7Q5Y - chains A and D of the 6 polymer chains in the assembly; structure by X-ray diffraction, 2.70 A resolution.

[Chain A]
Protein: NADH dehydrogenase I chain G
From: Aquifex aeolicus (strain VF5)
Reference sequence: O66748 (O66748_AQUAE); residue numbers follow UniProt; this construct covers 1-632
Sequence (632 residues; row label = number of the first residue in the row):
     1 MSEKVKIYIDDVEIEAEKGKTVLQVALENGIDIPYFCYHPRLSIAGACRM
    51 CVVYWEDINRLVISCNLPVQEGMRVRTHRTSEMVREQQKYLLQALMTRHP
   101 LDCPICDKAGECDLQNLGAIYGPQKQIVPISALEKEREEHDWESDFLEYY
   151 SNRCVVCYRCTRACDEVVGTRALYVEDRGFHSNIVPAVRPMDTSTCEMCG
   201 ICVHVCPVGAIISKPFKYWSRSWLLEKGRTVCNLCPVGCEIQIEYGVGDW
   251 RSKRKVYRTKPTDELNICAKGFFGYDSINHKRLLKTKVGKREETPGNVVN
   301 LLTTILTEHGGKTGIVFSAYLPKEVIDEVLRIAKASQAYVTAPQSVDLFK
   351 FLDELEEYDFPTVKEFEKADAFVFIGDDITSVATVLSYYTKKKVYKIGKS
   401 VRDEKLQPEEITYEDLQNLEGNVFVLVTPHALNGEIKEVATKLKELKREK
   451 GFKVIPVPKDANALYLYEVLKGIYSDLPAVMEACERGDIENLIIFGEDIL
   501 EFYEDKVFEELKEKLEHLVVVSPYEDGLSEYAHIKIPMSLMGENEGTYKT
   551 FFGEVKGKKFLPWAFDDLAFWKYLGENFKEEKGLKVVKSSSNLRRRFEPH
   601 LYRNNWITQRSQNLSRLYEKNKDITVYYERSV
Unresolved in the structure: 1-3, 630-632
Bound ions: 2Fe-2S cluster Fe: C37, C48, C51, C65; 4Fe-4S cluster Fe site 1: H99, C103, C106, C112; 4Fe-4S cluster Fe site 2: C154, C157, C160, C206; 4Fe-4S cluster Fe site 3: C164, C196, C199, C202; 4Fe-4S cluster Fe site 4: C232, C235, C239, C268
Ligand contacts:
  - 2Fe-2S cluster (FES): Y35, F36, C37, Y38, G46, A47, C48, R49, M50, C51, I63, C65
  - 4Fe-4S cluster (SF4), molecule 1: H99, P100, D102, C103, C106, K108, A109, C112, L114, Q115, R153, V208, G209
  - 4Fe-4S cluster (SF4), molecule 2: L147, C164, V168, T170, A172, L173, M191, C196, E197, M198, C199, G200, I201, C202
  - 4Fe-4S cluster (SF4), molecule 3: Y149, C154, V155, V156, C157, Y158, R159, C160, I184, C206, P207, V208, A210, I211
  - 4Fe-4S cluster (SF4), molecule 4: C232, L234, C235, V237, G238, C239, I267, C268, K270, G271, T384, V385

[Chain D]
Protein: NADH-quinone oxidoreductase subunit I
From: Aquifex aeolicus (strain VF5)
Notes: EC 7.1.1.-
Reference sequence: O67337 (NUOI1_AQUAE); numbering as in UniProt (aligned over 1-201)
Sequence (201 residues; each row starts with the number of its first residue):
     1 MGVKKLSRKDYLNILESILFIDFLKGLSVTLKNLLRRPITTEYPKEKLTP
    51 PKRFRGAHGHYVWDGTEPDSLKAIEKFMSYEKAKSRCVACYMCQTACPMP
   101 TLFRIEAVQLPNGKKKVVRFDMNLLNCLFCGLCVDACPVGCLTMTDIFEL
   151 ANYSRRNEVLRMEDLEKFAIDFKQRRGNEPDRIWPNDEEREKLWGKIEWS
   201 G
Unresolved in the structure: 1-4
Bound ions: 4Fe-4S cluster Fe site 1: C87, C90, C93, C137; 4Fe-4S cluster Fe site 2: C97, C127, C130, C133
Ligand contacts:
  - 4Fe-4S cluster (SF4), molecule 1: H58, C97, P98, L102, F103, M122, C127, L128, F129, C130, G131, L132, C133, M144
  - 4Fe-4S cluster (SF4), molecule 2: H60, C87, V88, A89, C90, Y91, M92, C93, I105, F120, A136, C137, P138, V139, C141, L142
Curated features (UniProtKB/Swiss-Prot):
  - binding site ([4Fe-4S] cluster): C87, C90, C93, C97, C127, C130, C133, C137

[Chain A / chain D interface]
Contacting residue pairs - 31 pairs, chain A then chain D:
  L101(A) - I74(D)
  D102(A) - I74(D)
  D102(A) - F77(D)
  P104(A) - V88(D)  hydrophobic
  P104(A) - C90(D)
  P104(A) - P138(D)  hydrophobic
  I105(A) - I74(D)  hydrophobic
  I105(A) - F77(D)  hydrophobic
  I105(A) - M78(D)  hydrophobic
  I105(A) - V88(D)  hydrophobic
  A132(A) - A73(D)
  L133(A) - D69(D)
  L133(A) - A73(D)
  Y150(A) - F77(D)  hydrophobic
  K214(A) - Q109(D)  hydrogen bond (backbone-side chain)
  K217(A) - Q109(D)  hydrogen bond (backbone-side chain)
  K217(A) - G113(D)  hydrogen bond (side chain-backbone)
  Y218(A) - F77(D)
  Y218(A) - G113(D)
  Y218(A) - K115(D)
  W219(A) - V108(D)  hydrophobic
  W219(A) - Q109(D)
  R221(A) - C90(D)  hydrogen bond (side chain-backbone)
  R221(A) - Y91(D)
  W223(A) - C90(D)
  W223(A) - T95(D)  hydrogen bond
  L224(A) - Y91(D)  hydrophobic
  W250(A) - Q94(D)
  W250(A) - P100(D)  hydrophobic
  W250(A) - T101(D)
  W250(A) - R104(D)
Other interface residues (no listed pair), chain A (19 interface residues in all): S131, P215, D249, K253
Other interface residues (no listed pair), chain D (26 interface residues in all): S70, K72, A89, F103, E106, A107, K114, V139

[In short]
19 residues of chain A face 26 of chain D across their interface, with 5 hydrogen bonds. Polar pairs include
K214(A)-Q109(D), K217(A)-Q109(D) and K217(A)-G113(D). Ligands of chain A: 4 copies of 4Fe-4S cluster and
2Fe-2S cluster. Chain D binds 4Fe-4S cluster.
Here chain A is NADH dehydrogenase I chain G and chain D is NADH-quinone oxidoreductase subunit I, both from
Aquifex aeolicus (strain VF5). Entry 7Q5Y (Structure of NADH:ubichinon oxidoreductase (complex I) of the
hyperthermophilic eubacterium Aquifex aeolicus) was determined by X-ray diffraction.
